Entry 6CFV (X-ray diffraction, 1.92 A resolution); this record covers chain A.

Chain A:
Protein: Phosphomannomutase 1
Source organism: Homo sapiens
Notes: EC 5.4.2.8
UniProt: Q92871 (PMM1_HUMAN); residues 1-262 here = UniProt positions 1-262
Chain sequence (262 residues; row label = number of the first residue in the row):
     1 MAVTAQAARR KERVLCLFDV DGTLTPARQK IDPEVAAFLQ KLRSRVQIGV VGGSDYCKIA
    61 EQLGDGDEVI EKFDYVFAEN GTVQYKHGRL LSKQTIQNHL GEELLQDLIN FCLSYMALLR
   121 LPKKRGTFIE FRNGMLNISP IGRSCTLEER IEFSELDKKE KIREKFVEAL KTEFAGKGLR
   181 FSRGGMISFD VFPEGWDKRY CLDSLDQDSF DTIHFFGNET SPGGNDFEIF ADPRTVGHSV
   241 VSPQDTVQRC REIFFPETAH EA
Unresolved in the structure: 1-11, 257-262
Bound ions: Mg2+ site 1: Asp19, Asp21, Asn218; Mg2+ site 2: Glu168, Phe230, Asp232, Thr235
Residues lining bound ligands: inosinic acid (IMP): Arg132, Met135, Asn137, Arg143, Arg150, Ser182, Arg183, Gly184, Gly185, Met186, Ile187, Ser188, Asp190, Asn225
Swiss-Prot annotation at these positions:
  - active site: Asp19 (Nucleophile), Asp21 (Proton donor/acceptor)
  - binding site (Mg(2+)): Asp19, Asp21, Asn218, Phe230, Asp232, Thr235
  - binding site (alpha-D-mannose 1-phosphate): Arg28, Arg132, Arg143, Arg150, Met186, Ser188, Asp190
  - modified residue: Ala2 (N-acetylalanine), Ser242 (Phosphoserine)
Reported in the primary citation:
  - binding site for inosinic acid: Arg132, Asn137, Arg143, Arg150, Ser182, Gly184, Met186, Ser188, Asp190
  - conformationally variable residues (loop rearrangement): Phe181 to Phe189
  - catalytic residues: Asp19 (citing earlier work)
  - mutagenesis - R180T (9-fold), R180T/R183I (560-fold), R183I (120-fold), M186Q (5-fold): decreased binding to inosinic acid
  - mutagenesis - R180K/R183K, R183I: unchanged catalytic activity on inosinic acid
  - mutagenesis - R180T/R183I (9-fold): decreased catalytic activity on inosinic acid
  - mutagenesis - R180K/R183K: unchanged binding to inosinic acid

Summary:
Bound to chain A: inosinic acid. The Mg2+ site 1 is built by Asp19, Asp21 and Asn218. From UniProt:
active-site residues Asp19 and Asp21, 6 Mg2+-binding residues and 7 alpha-D-mannose 1-phosphate-binding
residues. The paper reports the catalytic residue Asp19; R180T, R180T/R183I and R183I, among others, reduce
binding to inosinic acid; 5 substitutions were tested in all.
Chain A is Phosphomannomutase 1 (Homo sapiens); the structure, Structure of Human alpha-Phosphomannomutase 1
in complex with Inosine Monophosphate, was determined by X-ray diffraction, deposited together with 6CFR,
6CFS, 6CFT and 6CFU.
